PDB entry 4WME | X-ray diffraction, 1.55 A resolution | chains A and B

# Chain A (and B)
Name: MERS-CoV 3CL protease
From: Middle East respiratory syndrome coronavirus
Notes: chain B of this document is another copy of the same molecule, construct and numbering; everything in this record applies to it too
Reference sequence: W6A941 (W6A941_9BETC); residues 1-306 here correspond to UniProt positions 3248-3553 (UniProt number = residue number + 3247)
Chain sequence (306 residues; numbered 1 to 306; the number before each row is that of its first residue):
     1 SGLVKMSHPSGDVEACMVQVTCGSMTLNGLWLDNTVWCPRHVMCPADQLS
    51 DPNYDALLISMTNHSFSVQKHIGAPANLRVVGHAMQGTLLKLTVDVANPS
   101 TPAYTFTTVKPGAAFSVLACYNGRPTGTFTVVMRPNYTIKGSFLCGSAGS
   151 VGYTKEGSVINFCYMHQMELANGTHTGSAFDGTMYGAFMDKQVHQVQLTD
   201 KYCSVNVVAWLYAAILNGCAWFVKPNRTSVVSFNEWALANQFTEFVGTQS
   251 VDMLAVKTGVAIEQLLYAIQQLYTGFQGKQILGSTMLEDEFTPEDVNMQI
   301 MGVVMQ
Differences from the reference sequence: engineered mutation A148 (Cys3395 in W6A941)
What the authors report for this chain:
  - catalytic residues: H41, A148
  - self-association interface (contacts with another copy of this molecule); pairs are residue here / residue on that copy: S1-E169 (hydrogen bond)
  - conformationally variable residues (side-chain flip): H41, M168, E169, Q192, H194
  - binding site for MERS-CoV 3CL protease: L27, F143 to S150, H166 to E169

# Interface between chain A and chain B
Contacting residue pairs (82; chain A residue first):
  S1(A) - G141(B)
  S1(A) - S142(B)
  S1(A) - F143(B)  hydrogen bond (backbone-backbone)
  S1(A) - E169(B)  hydrogen bond
  S1(A) - N172(B)
  S1(A) - G173(B)  hydrogen bond (side chain-backbone)
  S1(A) - H175(B)  hydrogen bond (backbone-side chain)
  G2(A) - G141(B)
  G2(A) - S142(B)  hydrogen bond (backbone-side chain)
  G2(A) - G173(B)
  V4(A) - K5(B)
  V4(A) - F129(B)  hydrophobic
  V4(A) - K140(B)
  V4(A) - G141(B)
  V4(A) - S142(B)
  K5(A) - K5(B)  hydrogen bond (backbone-side chain)
  K5(A) - F129(B)
  M6(A) - G127(B)
  M6(A) - T128(B)
  M6(A) - F129(B)  hydrophobic
  M6(A) - S142(B)
  S7(A) - G127(B)
  S7(A) - T128(B)  hydrogen bond (backbone-backbone)
  H8(A) - T128(B)
  P9(A) - S10(B)
  P9(A) - E14(B)
  P9(A) - P125(B)
  P9(A) - T126(B)
  P9(A) - G127(B)
  S10(A) - P9(B)
  S10(A) - S10(B)  hydrogen bond (backbone-side chain)
  S10(A) - E14(B)  hydrogen bond (backbone-side chain)
  G11(A) - G11(B)
  G11(A) - E14(B)  hydrogen bond (backbone-side chain)
  E14(A) - P9(B)
  E14(A) - S10(B)  hydrogen bond (side chain-backbone)
  E14(A) - G11(B)  hydrogen bond (side chain-backbone)
  P125(A) - P9(B)
  T126(A) - P9(B)
  G127(A) - S7(B)
  G127(A) - P9(B)
  T128(A) - M6(B)
  T128(A) - S7(B)  hydrogen bond (backbone-backbone)
  T128(A) - H8(B)
  T128(A) - T128(B)
  F129(A) - V4(B)  hydrophobic
  F129(A) - K5(B)
  F129(A) - M6(B)  hydrophobic
  K140(A) - V4(B)
  G141(A) - S1(B)
  G141(A) - G2(B)
  G141(A) - V4(B)
  S142(A) - S1(B)
  S142(A) - G2(B)  hydrogen bond (side chain-backbone)
  S142(A) - V4(B)
  S142(A) - M6(B)
  S142(A) - Q299(B)  hydrogen bond
  F143(A) - S1(B)  hydrogen bond (backbone-backbone)
  L144(A) - M298(B)
  L144(A) - Q299(B)
  L144(A) - I300(B)
  L144(A) - G302(B)
  E169(A) - S1(B)  hydrogen bond
  A171(A) - S1(B)
  N172(A) - S1(B)
  N172(A) - N217(B)  hydrogen bond (side chain-backbone)
  N172(A) - G218(B)
  G173(A) - S1(B)  hydrogen bond (backbone-side chain)
  G173(A) - G2(B)
  H175(A) - S1(B)  hydrogen bond (side chain-backbone)
  N217(A) - N172(B)  hydrogen bond
  G283(A) - M286(B)
  S284(A) - M286(B)
  T285(A) - T285(B)  hydrogen bond
  T285(A) - M286(B)
  M286(A) - G283(B)
  M286(A) - S284(B)
  M286(A) - T285(B)
  M286(A) - M286(B)  hydrophobic
  Q299(A) - S142(B)  hydrogen bond
  Q299(A) - L144(B)
  M301(A) - L144(B)
Other interface residues (no listed pair), chain A (37 interface residues in all): L3, L118, G218, M298
Other interface residues (no listed pair), chain B (39 interface residues in all): L3, L118, A171, M301

# Overview
Chain A and chain B form an interface of 37 and 39 residues respectively; the contacts include 23 hydrogen
bonds. Among the polar pairs are S1(A)-E169(B), S1(A)-G173(B) and S1(A)-H175(B). From the paper: catalytic
residues H41(A) and A148(A); a binding site for MERS-CoV 3CL protease at L27(A), F143(A) and H166(A).
Both chains are MERS-CoV 3CL protease (Middle East respiratory syndrome coronavirus). Entry 4WME (Crystal
structure of catalytically inactive MERS-CoV 3CL Protease (C148A) in spacegroup C2) was determined by X-ray
diffraction, deposited together with 4WMD and 4WMF.
